3DF0 - chains A and C of the 3 polymer chains in the assembly; structure by X-ray diffraction, 2.95 A resolution.

# Chain A
Molecule: Calpain-2 catalytic subunit
Source organism: Rattus norvegicus
Notes: EC 3.4.22.53
UniProtKB: Q07009 (CAN2_RAT); residue numbers follow UniProt; this construct covers 1-700
Sequence (714 residues; numbered 1 to 714; the number before each row is that of its first residue):
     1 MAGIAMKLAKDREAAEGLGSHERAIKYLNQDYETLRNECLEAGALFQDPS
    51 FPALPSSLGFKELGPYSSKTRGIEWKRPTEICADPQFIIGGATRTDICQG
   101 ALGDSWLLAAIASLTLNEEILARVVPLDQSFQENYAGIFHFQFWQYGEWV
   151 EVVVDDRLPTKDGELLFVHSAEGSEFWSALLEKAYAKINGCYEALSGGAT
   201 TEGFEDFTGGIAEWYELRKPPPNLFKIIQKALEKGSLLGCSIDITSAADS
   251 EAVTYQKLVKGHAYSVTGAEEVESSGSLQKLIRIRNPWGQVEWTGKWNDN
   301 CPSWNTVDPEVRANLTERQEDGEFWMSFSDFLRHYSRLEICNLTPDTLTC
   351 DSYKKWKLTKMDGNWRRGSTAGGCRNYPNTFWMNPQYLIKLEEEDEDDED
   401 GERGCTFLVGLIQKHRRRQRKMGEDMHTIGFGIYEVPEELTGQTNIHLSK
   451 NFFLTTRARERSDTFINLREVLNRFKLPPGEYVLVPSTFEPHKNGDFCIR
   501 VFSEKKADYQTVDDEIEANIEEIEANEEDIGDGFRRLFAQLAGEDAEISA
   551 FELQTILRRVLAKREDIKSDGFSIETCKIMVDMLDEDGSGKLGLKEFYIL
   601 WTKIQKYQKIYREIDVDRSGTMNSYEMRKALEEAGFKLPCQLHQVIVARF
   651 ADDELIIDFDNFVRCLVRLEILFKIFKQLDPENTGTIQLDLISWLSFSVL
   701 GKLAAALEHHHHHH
Not modelled in the structure: 1-23, 248-249, 702-714
Sequence notes: engineered mutation Ser-105 (Cys in Q07009); expression tag (701-714)
Metal / ion sites: Ca2+ site 1: Ile-89, Gly-91, Asp-96, Glu-175; Ca2+ site 2: Glu-292, Asp-299, Gln-319, Glu-323; Ca2+ site 3: Ala-542, Asp-545, Glu-547, Glu-552; Ca2+ site 4: Glu-547, Asp-585, Asp-587, Ser-589, Lys-591, Glu-596; Ca2+ site 5: Asp-615, Asp-617, Ser-619, Thr-621, Glu-626; Ca2+ site 6: Asp-658, Asp-660, Asn-661
Swiss-Prot annotation at these positions:
  - region: Glu-515 to Asp-529 (Linker)
  - active site: His-262, Asn-286
  - binding site (Ca(2+)): Ile-89, Gly-91, Asp-96, Glu-175, Gln-229, Lys-230, Glu-292, Asp-299, Gln-319, Glu-323, Ala-542, Asp-545, Glu-547, Glu-552, Asp-585, Asp-587, Ser-589, Lys-591, Glu-596, Asp-615 and 6 more in UniProt
  - modified residue: Ala-2 (N-acetylalanine)
  - mutagenesis: Lys-226 (K226S: 12% decrease in activity), Lys-230 (K230E: 84% decrease in activity; K230S: No effect), Lys-234 (K234E: 85% decrease in activity; K234S: 20% decrease in activity), His-262 (H262A: Loss of activity), Asn-286 (N286A: Loss of activity), Trp-288 (W288Y: 95% decrease in activity), Arg-417 (R417A: Decreases catalytic activity), Arg-420 (R420A: Decreases catalytic activity), Arg-469 (R469A: Decreases catalytic activity), Glu-504 (E504S: 10% decrease in activity)
Reported in the primary citation:
  - conformationally variable residues (loop rearrangement): Arg-417, Arg-420
  - mutagenesis - R417A, R420A, R469A (>60-fold): decreased catalytic activity

# Chain C
Molecule: Calpastatin
Source organism: Rattus norvegicus
Notes: fragment: Inhibitory domain 1
UniProtKB: P27321 (ICAL_RAT); residues 136-221 here correspond to UniProt positions 193-278 (UniProt number = residue number + 57)
Sequence (86 residues; each row starts with the number of its first residue):
   136 AALDDLIDTLGECEDTNKDDPPYTGPVVLDPMDSTYLEALGIKEGTIPPE
   186 YRKLLEKNEAITGPLPDSPKPMGIDHAIDALSSDFT
Not modelled in the structure: 136, 149-161, 195-210
Swiss-Prot annotation at these positions:
  - modified residue: Ser-203 (Phosphoserine)

# Interface between chain A and chain C
Contacting residue pairs - 84 pairs, chain A then chain C:
  Leu-63(A) with Leu-190(C), hydrophobic
  Lys-69(A) with Leu-190(C)
  Arg-71(A) with Asn-193(C)
  Gly-72(A) with Glu-194(C)
  Gln-99(A) with Thr-181(C); Pro-183(C); Tyr-186(C)
  Gly-100(A) with Pro-183(C)
  Ala-101(A) with Ile-182(C); Tyr-186(C), hydrophobic
  Gly-103(A) with Leu-175(C); Gly-176(C)
  Lys-161(A) with Leu-189(C), hydrogen bond (side chain-backbone); Glu-191(C), hydrogen bond (side chain-backbone); Lys-192(C)
  Asp-162(A) with Leu-189(C); Lys-192(C), salt bridge
  Leu-165(A) with Tyr-186(C)
  Leu-166(A) with Tyr-186(C); Leu-189(C), hydrophobic
  His-169(A) with Tyr-186(C), hydrogen bond
  Ser-196(A) with Ile-177(C)
  Gly-197(A) with Leu-175(C); Ile-177(C)
  Gly-198(A) with Leu-175(C), hydrogen bond (backbone-backbone)
  Ser-241(A) with Leu-175(C)
  Asp-243(A) with Leu-172(C); Glu-173(C)
  Ile-244(A) with Glu-173(C); Lys-178(C)
  Ala-252(A) with Gly-180(C)
  Val-259(A) with Thr-181(C)
  Lys-260(A) with Thr-181(C), hydrogen bond (backbone-side chain)
  Gly-261(A) with Leu-175(C); Gly-176(C), hydrogen bond (backbone-backbone); Thr-181(C)
  His-262(A) with Thr-181(C), hydrogen bond
  Ala-263(A) with Leu-175(C), hydrophobic
  Trp-288(A) with Thr-181(C), hydrogen bond (side chain-backbone); Ile-182(C); Pro-183(C); Pro-184(C)
  Gln-290(A) with Glu-185(C)
  Arg-337(A) with Leu-175(C)
  Arg-375(A) with Val-163(C), hydrogen bond (side chain-backbone)
  Asn-376(A) with Pro-166(C); Met-167(C), hydrogen bond (side chain-backbone)
  Leu-454(A) with Val-162(C); Val-163(C), hydrogen bond (backbone-backbone)
  Thr-455(A) with Val-163(C)
  Arg-457(A) with Leu-164(C); Asp-165(C)
  Ala-458(A) with Asp-165(C), hydrogen bond (backbone-side chain)
  Arg-461(A) with Met-167(C)
  Thr-464(A) with Asp-168(C); Thr-170(C)
  Phe-465(A) with Met-167(C), hydrophobic; Asp-168(C), hydrogen bond (backbone-backbone); Ser-169(C); Thr-170(C), hydrogen bond (backbone-backbone)
  Ile-466(A) with Thr-170(C); Leu-172(C), hydrophobic
  Asn-467(A) with Thr-170(C); Tyr-171(C); Leu-172(C), hydrogen bond (side chain-backbone)
  Phe-489(A) with Met-167(C); Asp-168(C); Ser-169(C)
  Leu-537(A) with Asp-140(C); Leu-141(C)
  Leu-541(A) with Leu-138(C), hydrophobic; Leu-141(C), hydrophobic
  Arg-559(A) with Leu-138(C)
  Val-560(A) with Ile-142(C), hydrophobic; Leu-145(C), hydrophobic
  Lys-563(A) with Asp-139(C), salt bridge
  Arg-564(A) with Leu-145(C), hydrogen bond (side chain-backbone); Gly-146(C); Cys-148(C)
  Trp-601(A) with Leu-141(C); Thr-144(C), hydrogen bond
  Gln-605(A) with Thr-144(C), hydrogen bond (side chain-backbone); Leu-145(C)
  Gln-608(A) with Leu-145(C), hydrogen bond (side chain-backbone)
Also at the interface, not in a pair above, chain A (60 interface residues in all): Leu-102, Trp-106, Cys-374, Arg-420, Thr-428, Phe-431, Gly-432, Thr-456, Phe-534, Gln-540, Ile-604
Also at the interface, not in a pair above, chain C (40 interface residues in all): Ala-137, Ala-174

# Summary
The interface between chain A and chain C involves 60 residues on one side and 40 on the other; the contacts
include 19 hydrogen bonds and 2 salt bridges. Polar contacts include Asp-162(A)/Lys-192(C),
Lys-563(A)/Asp-139(C) and Lys-161(A)/Leu-189(C). The paper reports that R417A, R420A and R469A of chain A
reduce catalytic activity; conformational variability at Arg-417(A) and Arg-420(A).
Here chain A is Calpain-2 catalytic subunit and chain C is Calpastatin, both from Rattus norvegicus. Entry
3DF0 (Calcium-dependent complex between m-calpain and calpastatin) was determined by X-ray diffraction.
